7WBV - chains N and e of the 26 polymer chains in the assembly; structure by electron microscopy, 4.10 A resolution (low resolution: residue-level contacts below are approximate; hydrogen-bond / salt-bridge calls are withheld).

# Chain N
Molecule: 198-nt DNA strand
Sequence (198 nucleotides; row label = number of the first residue in the row; numbers below 1 keep their minus sign (DG-125 is residue -125)):
  -125 GCTTACGTCA GTCTGGCCAT CTTTGTGTTT GGTGTGTTTG GGTGGTGGCC GTTTTCGTTG
   -65 TTTTTTTCTG TCTCGTGCCT GGTGTCTTGG GTGTAATCCC CTTGGCGGTT AAAACGCGGG
    -5 GGACAGCGCG TACGTGCGTT TAAGCGGTGC TAGAGCTGTC TACGACCAAT TGAGCGGCCT
    55 CGGCACCGGG ATTCTGAT
Unresolved in the structure: -125 to -87, -68 to -64

# Chain e
Name: Histone H3.3
Source organism: Homo sapiens
Reference sequence: P84243 (H33_HUMAN); residues 0-135 here correspond to UniProt positions 1-136 (UniProt number = residue number + 1)
Amino-acid sequence (139 residues; numbered -3 to 135; the number before each row is that of its first residue; numbers below 1 keep their minus sign (Gly-3 is residue -3)):
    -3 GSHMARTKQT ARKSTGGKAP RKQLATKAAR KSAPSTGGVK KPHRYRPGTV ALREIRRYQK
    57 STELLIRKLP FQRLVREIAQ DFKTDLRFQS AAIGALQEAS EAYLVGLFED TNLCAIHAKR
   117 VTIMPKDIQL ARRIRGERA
Unresolved in the structure: -3 to 38
Construct notes: expression tag (-3 to -1)

# Interface between chain N and chain e
Contacting residue pairs - 23 pairs, chain N then chain e:
  DT-24(N) with Arg83(e); Phe84(e)
  DT-23(N) with Arg72(e); Arg83(e); Phe84(e)
  DA-14(N) with Arg63(e)
  DA-13(N) with Arg63(e)
  DG-8(N) with Arg40(e)
  DG-5(N) with Pro43(e)
  DG-4(N) with Val117(e); Thr118(e)
  DA-3(N) with Arg116(e); Val117(e); Thr118(e); Met120(e)
  DC-2(N) with Arg116(e); Met120(e)
  DT69(N) with Thr45(e)
  DG70(N) with His39(e); Arg40(e); Arg42(e); Thr45(e)
  DA71(N) with Arg40(e)
Interface residues without a listed pair, chain e (17 interface residues in all): Tyr41, Leu82, Gln85, Ser86

# Summary
12 residues of chain N face 17 of chain e across their interface.
Here chain N is a 198-nt DNA strand and chain e is Histone H3.3 (Homo sapiens). Entry 7WBV (RNA polymerase II
elongation complex bound with Elf1 and Spt4/5, stalled at SHL(-4) of the nucleosome) was determined by
electron microscopy (same publication as 7WBW, 7WBX and 8HE5).
